PDB entry 7QCL | electron microscopy, 3.36 A resolution | chains A and B

== Chain A (and B) ==
Molecule: Mucin-2
Source organism: Homo sapiens
Notes: chain B of this document is another copy of the same molecule, construct and numbering; everything in this record applies to it too
UniProtKB: Q02817 (MUC2_HUMAN); the author numbering skips numbers that UniProt does not, so the offset changes along the chain: 4348-4354 = UniProt 4408-4414; 4366-4941 = UniProt 4415-4990
Amino-acid sequence (583 residues; row label = number of the first residue in the row; note: 11 numbers in that range are skipped by the numbering (no residue carries them; nothing is unmodelled there)):
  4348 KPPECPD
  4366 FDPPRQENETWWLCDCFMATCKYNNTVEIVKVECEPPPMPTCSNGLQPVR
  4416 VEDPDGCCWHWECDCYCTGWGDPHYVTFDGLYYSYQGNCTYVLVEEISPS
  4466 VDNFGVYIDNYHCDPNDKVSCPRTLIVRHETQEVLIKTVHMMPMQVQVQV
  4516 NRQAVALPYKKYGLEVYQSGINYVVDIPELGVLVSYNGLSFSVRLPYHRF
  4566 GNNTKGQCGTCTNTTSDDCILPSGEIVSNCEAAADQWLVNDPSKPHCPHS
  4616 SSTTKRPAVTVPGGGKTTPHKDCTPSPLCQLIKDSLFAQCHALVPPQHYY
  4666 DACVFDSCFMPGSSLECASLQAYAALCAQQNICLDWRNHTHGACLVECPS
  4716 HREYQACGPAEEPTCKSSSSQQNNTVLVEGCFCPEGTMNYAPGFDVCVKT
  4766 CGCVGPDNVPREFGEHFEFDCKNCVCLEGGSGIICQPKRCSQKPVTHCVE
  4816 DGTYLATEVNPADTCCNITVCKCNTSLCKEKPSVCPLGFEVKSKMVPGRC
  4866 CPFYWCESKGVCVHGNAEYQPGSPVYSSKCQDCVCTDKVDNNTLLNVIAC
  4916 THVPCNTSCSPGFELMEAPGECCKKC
Not modelled in the structure: 4348, 4366-4374, 4514-4517, 4614-4636
Cystine bridges: C4352-C4386, C4381-C4422, C4399-C4423, C4407-C4428, C4430-C4576, C4432-C4573, C4454-C4612, C4478-C4486, C4584-C4595, C4638-C4673, C4644-C4668, C4655-C4692, C4682-C4709, C4698-C4722, C4713-C4746, C4730-C4766, C4748-C4762, C4768-C4791, C4786-C4830, C4789-C4800, C4805-C4831, C4813-C4836, C4838-C4865, C4843-C4866, C4850-C4871, C4877-C4900, C4895-C4937, C4898-C4915, C4920-C4938, C4924-C4941
Glycans and other covalent adducts: N-acetylglucosamine (NAG) linked to N4389, N4567, N4578; glycan linked to N4703, N4738, N4832, N4839, N4906
Bound ions: Ca2+: D4444, T4575, T4577, T4579, D4582, D4583
Ligand contacts: N-acetylglucosamine (NAG; 2-acetamido-2-deoxy-beta-D-glucopyranose): N4921, T4922, S4923, C4924, F4928, E4929, L4930, M4931, E4932
From the paper describing this entry:
  - self-association interface (contacts with another copy of this molecule); pairs are residue here / residue on that copy: C4379-C4379 (disulfide), L4378, F4382, T4391, V4392, I4394, P4771, F4784, E4793, G4795

== Interface between chain A and chain B ==
Contacting residue pairs (63):
  C4379(A) - C4379(B)  disulfide
  C4379(A) - D4380(B)  hydrogen bond
  D4380(A) - C4379(B)
  D4380(A) - D4380(B)
  N4389(A) - I4394(B)
  N4390(A) - V4392(B)
  N4390(A) - E4393(B)
  N4390(A) - I4394(B)  hydrogen bond (backbone-backbone)
  T4391(A) - K4387(B)
  T4391(A) - T4391(B)
  T4391(A) - V4392(B)  hydrogen bond (backbone-backbone)
  T4391(A) - E4393(B)  hydrogen bond
  V4392(A) - N4390(B)
  V4392(A) - T4391(B)
  V4392(A) - V4392(B)  hydrogen bond (backbone-backbone)
  V4392(A) - I4394(B)  hydrophobic
  E4393(A) - N4390(B)
  E4393(A) - T4391(B)
  I4394(A) - N4389(B)
  I4394(A) - N4390(B)  hydrogen bond (backbone-backbone)
  I4394(A) - V4392(B)  hydrophobic
  V4520(A) - L4792(B)
  V4520(A) - E4793(B)
  A4521(A) - L4792(B)
  A4521(A) - E4793(B)  hydrogen bond (backbone-backbone)
  A4521(A) - G4794(B)
  A4521(A) - G4795(B)
  P4523(A) - G4794(B)
  P4523(A) - G4795(B)
  K4526(A) - E4793(B)  salt bridge
  G4758(A) - S4796(B)
  F4759(A) - S4796(B)
  P4771(A) - F4784(B)  hydrophobic
  P4771(A) - C4800(B)  hydrophobic
  F4784(A) - P4771(B)  hydrophobic
  F4784(A) - F4784(B)  hydrophobic
  F4784(A) - D4785(B)
  D4785(A) - F4784(B)
  D4785(A) - D4785(B)
  K4787(A) - D4772(B)
  L4792(A) - V4520(B)
  L4792(A) - A4521(B)
  E4793(A) - Q4512(B)
  E4793(A) - V4520(B)
  E4793(A) - A4521(B)  hydrogen bond (backbone-backbone)
  G4794(A) - A4521(B)
  G4794(A) - P4523(B)
  G4795(A) - A4521(B)
  G4795(A) - P4523(B)
  S4796(A) - G4758(B)
  S4796(A) - F4759(B)
  E4872(A) - E4872(B)
  A4882(A) - G4887(B)
  E4883(A) - T4901(B)  hydrogen bond
  E4883(A) - D4902(B)
  Q4885(A) - P4886(B)
  Q4885(A) - G4887(B)
  P4886(A) - Q4885(B)
  G4887(A) - S4888(B)
  P4889(A) - V4890(B)
  V4890(A) - P4889(B)
  V4890(A) - Y4891(B)  hydrophobic
  Y4891(A) - Y4891(B)  hydrogen bond (backbone-side chain)
Other interface residues (no listed pair), chain A (40 interface residues in all): L4378, K4387, Q4518, A4519, Y4524, D4772, C4800, D4902
Other interface residues (no listed pair), chain B (43 interface residues in all): L4378, F4382, Q4518, A4519, Y4524, K4787, W4870, E4883
Cross-chain cystine bridges: C4379(A)-C4379(B)

== Summary ==
40 residues of chain A and 43 residues of chain B are in contact; the contacts include 1 disulfide bond, 10
hydrogen bonds and 1 salt bridge. Among the polar pairs are K4526(A)-E4793(B), C4379(A)-D4380(B) and
T4391(A)-E4393(B). Chain A binds N-acetylglucosamine. The paper reports a self-association interface involving
L4378(A), C4379(A) and F4382(A) among others.
Chain A and chain B are both Mucin-2 (Homo sapiens); the structure, Structure of the MUCIN-2 Cterminal
domains, was determined by electron microscopy, deposited together with 7QCN and 7QCU.
